Entry 8POZ (X-ray diffraction, 1.65 A resolution); this record covers chains L and S.

Chain L:
Molecule: Uptake hydrogenase large subunit
Organism: Cupriavidus necator H16
Notes: EC 1.12.99.6
UniProtKB: P31891 (MBHL_CUPNH); numbering as in UniProt (aligned over 1-603)
Chain sequence (603 residues; row label = number of the first residue in the row):
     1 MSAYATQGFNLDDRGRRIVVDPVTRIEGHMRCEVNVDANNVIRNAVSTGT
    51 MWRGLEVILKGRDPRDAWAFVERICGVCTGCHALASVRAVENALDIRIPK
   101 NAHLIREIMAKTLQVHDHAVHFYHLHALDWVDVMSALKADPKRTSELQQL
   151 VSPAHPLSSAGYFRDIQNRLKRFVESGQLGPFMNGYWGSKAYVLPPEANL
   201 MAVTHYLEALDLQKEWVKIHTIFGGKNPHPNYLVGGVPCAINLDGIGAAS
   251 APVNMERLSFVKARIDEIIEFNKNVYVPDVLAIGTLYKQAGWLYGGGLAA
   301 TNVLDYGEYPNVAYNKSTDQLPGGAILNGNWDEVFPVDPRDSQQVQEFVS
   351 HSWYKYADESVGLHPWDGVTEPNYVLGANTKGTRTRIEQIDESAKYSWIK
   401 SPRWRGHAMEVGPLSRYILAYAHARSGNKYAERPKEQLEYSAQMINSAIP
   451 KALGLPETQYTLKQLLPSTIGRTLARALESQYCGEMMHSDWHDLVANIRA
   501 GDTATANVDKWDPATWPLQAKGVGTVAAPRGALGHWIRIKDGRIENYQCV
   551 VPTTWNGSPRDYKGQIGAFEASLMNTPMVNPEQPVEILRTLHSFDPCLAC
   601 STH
Unresolved in the structure: 1, 245-247
Swiss-Prot annotation at these positions:
  - binding site (Ni(2+)): Cys75, Cys78, Cys597, Cys600
Bound ions: Mg2+: Glu56, Cys549, His603; ni-fe reduced active center Ni: Cys75, Cys78, Cys597, Cys600
Residues lining bound ligands: ni-fe reduced active center (NFU; formyl[bis(hydrocyanato-1kappaC)]ironnickel(Fe-Ni)): Cys75, Cys78, Cys81, His82, Ala528, Pro529, Arg530, Leu533, Val551, Pro552, Thr553, Cys597, Cys600

Chain S:
Molecule: Uptake hydrogenase small subunit
Organism: Cupriavidus necator H16
Notes: EC 1.12.99.6
UniProtKB: P31892 (MBHS_CUPNH); residues 1-317 here correspond to UniProt positions 44-360 (UniProt number = residue number + 43)
Chain sequence (328 residues; each row starts with the number of its first residue):
     1 METKPRTPVLWLHGLECTCCSESFIRSAHPLAKDVVLSMISLDYDDTLMA
    51 AAGHQAEAILEEIMTKYKGNYILAVEGNPPLNQDGMSCIIGGRPFIEQLK
   101 YVAKDAKAIISWGSCASWGGVQAAKPNPTQATPVHKVITDKPIIKVPGCP
   151 PIAEVMTGVITYMLTFDRIPELDRQGRPKMFYSQRIHDKCYRRPHFDAGQ
   201 FVEEWDDESARKGFCLYKMGCKGPTTYNACSTTRWNEGTSFPIQSGHGCI
   251 GCSEDGFWDKGSFYDRLTGISQFGVEANADKIGGTASVVVGAAVTAHAAA
   301 SAIKRASKKNETSGSEHRSAWSHPQFEK
Unresolved in the structure: 1-4, 275-328
Sequence notes: engineered mutation Gly120 (Cys163 in P31892); expression tag (318-328)
Swiss-Prot annotation at these positions:
  - binding site ([4Fe-4S] cluster): Cys17, Cys20, Cys115, Cys149, His187, Cys190, Cys215, Cys221
  - binding site ([3Fe-4S] cluster): Cys230, Cys249, Cys252
Bound ions: iron/sulfur cluster Fe: Cys17, Cys19, Cys20, Cys115, Cys149; fe4-s3 cluster Fe: Cys17, Cys19, Cys20, Cys115, Cys149; 4Fe-4S cluster Fe: His187, Cys190, Cys215, Cys221; 3Fe-4S cluster Fe: Cys230, Cys249, Cys252
Residues lining bound ligands:
  - iron/sulfur cluster / fe4-s3 cluster: Glu16, Cys17, Thr18, Cys19, Cys20, Glu76, Gly113, Ser114, Cys115, Gly120, Val121, Gly148, Cys149, Pro150, Phe257, Trp258
  - 3Fe-4S cluster (F3S): Ile186, Thr226, Asn228, Cys230, Trp235, Phe241, Pro242, Cys249, Ile250, Gly251, Cys252, Ser253
  - 4Fe-4S cluster (SF4): Ile186, His187, Cys190, Arg192, Arg193, Phe196, Cys215, Leu216, Tyr217, Cys221, Gly223, Pro224, Ile243
From the paper describing this entry:
  - fe4-s3 cluster Fe coordination: Cys19
  - mutagenesis - C120G: decreased catalytic activity
  - mutagenesis - C120G: decreased stability
  - mutagenesis - C120G: decreased expression

Interface between chain L and chain S:
Residue-residue contacts (205):
  Val19(L) - His54(S)
  Asp21(L) - Gly53(S)
  Asp21(L) - Ile90(S)
  Asp21(L) - Gly91(S)  hydrogen bond (side chain-backbone)
  Asp21(L) - Gly92(S)  hydrogen bond (side chain-backbone)
  Pro22(L) - Tyr44(S)
  Pro22(L) - Ala52(S)
  Pro22(L) - Gly53(S)  hydrogen bond (backbone-backbone)
  Pro22(L) - Glu57(S)
  Thr24(L) - Asp46(S)
  Thr24(L) - Met49(S)
  Thr24(L) - Ala51(S)  hydrogen bond (side chain-backbone)
  Thr24(L) - Ala52(S)
  Arg25(L) - Asp46(S)  hydrogen bond (backbone-backbone)
  Arg25(L) - Thr47(S)
  Arg25(L) - Leu48(S)
  Arg25(L) - Met49(S)  hydrogen bond (side chain-backbone)
  Arg25(L) - Ala50(S)  hydrogen bond (side chain-backbone)
  Glu27(L) - Glu16(S)
  Glu27(L) - Cys17(S)
  Glu27(L) - Thr18(S)  hydrogen bond
  Gly28(L) - Glu16(S)
  His29(L) - His13(S)  hydrogen bond (side chain-backbone)
  His29(L) - Gly14(S)  hydrogen bond (side chain-backbone)
  His29(L) - Asp46(S)
  His29(L) - Cys88(S)
  His29(L) - Ile90(S)
  Arg31(L) - Gly92(S)
  Thr50(L) - Ser87(S)
  Thr50(L) - Cys88(S)
  Thr50(L) - Ile89(S)  hydrogen bond (backbone-backbone)
  Met51(L) - Leu15(S)  hydrophobic
  Met51(L) - Glu16(S)
  Met51(L) - Ser87(S)
  Trp52(L) - Leu15(S)
  Trp52(L) - Ser87(S)  hydrogen bond (backbone-backbone)
  Trp52(L) - Pro128(S)  hydrophobic
  Trp52(L) - Thr129(S)
  Arg53(L) - Leu15(S)
  Arg53(L) - Glu16(S)
  Arg53(L) - Cys17(S)
  Arg53(L) - Gln122(S)
  Arg53(L) - Pro128(S)
  Arg53(L) - Thr129(S)
  Leu55(L) - Val121(S)  hydrophobic
  Val57(L) - Pro126(S)  hydrophobic
  Ile58(L) - Val121(S)
  Ile58(L) - Gln122(S)
  Ile58(L) - Ala124(S)
  Ile58(L) - Lys125(S)
  Ile58(L) - Pro126(S)
  Ile58(L) - Pro128(S)
  Arg62(L) - Ala124(S)
  Arg62(L) - Lys125(S)  hydrogen bond (side chain-backbone)
  Arg62(L) - Trp258(S)  hydrogen bond (side chain-backbone)
  Arg62(L) - Asp259(S)  salt bridge
  Arg65(L) - Tyr264(S)
  Asp66(L) - Ser262(S)  hydrogen bond
  Asp66(L) - Phe263(S)  hydrogen bond (side chain-backbone)
  Asp66(L) - Tyr264(S)
  Trp68(L) - His247(S)
  Trp68(L) - Tyr264(S)  hydrogen bond
  Ala69(L) - Trp258(S)
  Ala69(L) - Phe263(S)  hydrophobic
  Phe70(L) - Val121(S)  hydrophobic
  Phe70(L) - Trp258(S)  hydrophobic
  Phe70(L) - Phe263(S)  hydrophobic
  Arg73(L) - Cys17(S)
  Arg73(L) - Val121(S)
  Arg73(L) - Cys149(S)  hydrogen bond (side chain-backbone)
  Arg73(L) - Trp258(S)
  Ile74(L) - Cys17(S)
  Cys75(L) - Cys17(S)
  Gly76(L) - Cys17(S)  hydrogen bond (backbone-backbone)
  Gly76(L) - Cys19(S)
  Gly76(L) - Glu22(S)
  Val77(L) - Glu22(S)
  His116(L) - Glu22(S)
  His116(L) - Arg26(S)  hydrogen bond
  His124(L) - Leu48(S)
  Leu125(L) - Thr47(S)
  Arg169(L) - Lys33(S)
  Arg169(L) - Asp34(S)  salt bridge
  Arg169(L) - Leu37(S)
  Arg169(L) - Ser38(S)  hydrogen bond
  Phe173(L) - Arg6(S)
  Phe173(L) - Val36(S)
  Phe173(L) - Leu37(S)
  Ser176(L) - Arg6(S)  hydrogen bond
  Gln178(L) - Pro5(S)
  Gln178(L) - Arg6(S)  hydrogen bond (side chain-backbone)
  Gln178(L) - Ser41(S)
  Gln178(L) - Tyr67(S)  hydrogen bond
  Gly180(L) - Leu42(S)
  Gly180(L) - Asp43(S)
  Pro181(L) - Leu42(S)
  Pro181(L) - Leu48(S)  hydrophobic
  Pro181(L) - Met49(S)
  Pro181(L) - Ala50(S)  hydrogen bond (backbone-backbone)
  Met183(L) - Ala51(S)
  Met183(L) - Ile59(S)  hydrophobic
  Met183(L) - Glu62(S)
  Met183(L) - Ile63(S)  hydrophobic
  Asn184(L) - Ala51(S)
  Asn184(L) - Gln55(S)  hydrogen bond (side chain-backbone)
  Asn184(L) - Ile59(S)
  Tyr186(L) - Ala50(S)
  Tyr186(L) - Ala51(S)
  Tyr186(L) - Ala52(S)  hydrogen bond (side chain-backbone)
  Tyr186(L) - Gln55(S)  hydrogen bond
  Trp187(L) - Ala50(S)  hydrophobic
  Leu210(L) - Lys33(S)
  Asp211(L) - Leu31(S)
  Asp211(L) - Lys33(S)  salt bridge
  Gln213(L) - Ile25(S)  hydrogen bond (side chain-backbone)
  Gln213(L) - Arg26(S)  hydrogen bond
  Lys214(L) - Arg26(S)
  Lys214(L) - Ser27(S)
  Lys214(L) - Ala28(S)
  Lys214(L) - Leu31(S)
  Val217(L) - Arg26(S)
  Val217(L) - Asn236(S)
  Lys218(L) - Asn236(S)
  Lys218(L) - Glu237(S)  salt bridge
  Lys218(L) - Thr239(S)
  Thr221(L) - Trp235(S)
  Thr221(L) - Asn236(S)  hydrogen bond
  Thr221(L) - Thr239(S)
  Thr221(L) - Ser240(S)
  Thr221(L) - Ser245(S)  hydrogen bond (backbone-side chain)
  Ile222(L) - Thr239(S)
  Ile222(L) - Ser245(S)  hydrogen bond (backbone-side chain)
  Gly225(L) - Trp235(S)
  Gly225(L) - Ser240(S)
  Gly225(L) - Phe241(S)  hydrogen bond (backbone-backbone)
  Gly225(L) - Pro242(S)
  Gly225(L) - Ser245(S)  hydrogen bond (backbone-side chain)
  Lys226(L) - Cys149(S)  hydrogen bond (side chain-backbone)
  Lys226(L) - Trp235(S)
  Lys226(L) - Asn236(S)
  Lys226(L) - Pro242(S)
  Lys226(L) - Cys252(S)
  Asn227(L) - Arg26(S)  hydrogen bond
  Asn227(L) - Trp235(S)
  Asn227(L) - Asn236(S)  hydrogen bond (backbone-side chain)
  Pro228(L) - Cys19(S)
  Pro228(L) - Glu22(S)
  Pro228(L) - Ser23(S)
  Pro228(L) - Pro150(S)
  His229(L) - Cys17(S)  hydrogen bond
  His229(L) - Cys19(S)
  His229(L) - Cys149(S)
  Asn231(L) - Pro242(S)
  Asn231(L) - His247(S)
  Tyr232(L) - His247(S)
  Tyr232(L) - Tyr264(S)
  Leu233(L) - Trp205(S)
  Pro238(L) - Ser245(S)
  Pro238(L) - Gly246(S)
  Pro238(L) - His247(S)
  Cys239(L) - Ser245(S)  hydrogen bond (backbone-backbone)
  Ala240(L) - Asp206(S)
  Ala240(L) - Ala210(S)
  Ile241(L) - Arg211(S)
  Asn242(L) - Arg211(S)  hydrogen bond (side chain-backbone)
  Ser250(L) - Arg211(S)
  Ser250(L) - Lys212(S)
  Ser250(L) - Gly213(S)  hydrogen bond (backbone-backbone)
  Ala251(L) - Arg211(S)
  Pro252(L) - Arg192(S)
  Pro252(L) - Gln244(S)
  Pro252(L) - Ser245(S)
  Pro252(L) - Gly246(S)
  Arg257(L) - Thr239(S)  hydrogen bond (side chain-backbone)
  Tyr374(L) - Gln83(S)
  Tyr374(L) - Met86(S)
  Arg384(L) - Asp84(S)  salt bridge
  Arg384(L) - Met86(S)
  Thr385(L) - Asp84(S)
  Thr385(L) - Met86(S)
  Thr385(L) - Gly92(S)
  Thr385(L) - Arg93(S)
  Thr385(L) - Pro94(S)
  Arg386(L) - Gly92(S)
  Arg386(L) - Arg93(S)
  Arg386(L) - Glu97(S)  salt bridge
  Ile387(L) - Met86(S)  hydrophobic
  Ile387(L) - Gly92(S)  hydrogen bond (backbone-backbone)
  Trp398(L) - Gln83(S)
  Trp398(L) - Met86(S)  hydrogen bond (side chain-backbone)
  Trp398(L) - Ser87(S)
  Thr503(L) - Arg211(S)  hydrogen bond
  Ala504(L) - Asp206(S)
  Ala504(L) - Arg211(S)
  Thr505(L) - Asp206(S)  hydrogen bond (backbone-side chain)
  Ala506(L) - Trp205(S)  hydrophobic
  Ala506(L) - Asp206(S)
  Val508(L) - Glu204(S)
  Val508(L) - Trp205(S)
  Trp511(L) - Trp205(S)
  Trp511(L) - Tyr264(S)  hydrophobic
  Glu582(L) - Gln55(S)
  Pro584(L) - Gln55(S)
  Leu588(L) - Ala52(S)  hydrophobic
  Ala599(L) - Glu16(S)
Other interface residues (no listed pair), chain L (94 interface residues in all): Val20, Ile26, Gly54, Leu128, Phe182, Gly185, Leu207, Glu215, Phe223, Gly224, Phe260, Trp353, Pro372
Other interface residues (no listed pair), chain S (90 interface residues in all): Pro8, Ala56, Ala58, Ile250

Overview:
Chain L and chain S form an interface of 94 and 90 residues respectively; the contacts include 47 hydrogen
bonds and 6 salt bridges. Polar contacts include Arg62(L)-Asp259(S), Arg169(L)-Asp34(S) and
Asp211(L)-Lys33(S). Bound to chain L: ni-fe reduced active center. From the paper: C120G of chain S reduces
catalytic activity; fe4-s3 cluster Fe coordination by Cys19(S).
Here chain L is Uptake hydrogenase large subunit and chain S is Uptake hydrogenase small subunit, both from
Cupriavidus necator H16. Entry 8POZ (Crystal Structure of the C120G variant of the membrane-bound
[NiFe]-Hydrogenase from Cupriavidus necator in the H2-reduced ...) was determined by X-ray diffraction (same
publication as 8POY, 8POX, 8POW, 8POU and 8POV).
